Entry 9LNX (X-ray diffraction, 2.59 A resolution); this record covers chains A and E of the 6 polymer chains in the assembly.

== Chain A ==
Molecule: Detyrosinated tubulin alpha-1B chain
From: Sus scrofa
UniProt: Q2XVP4 (TBA1B_PIG); residues 1-450 here = UniProt positions 1-450
Chain sequence (450 residues; numbered 1 to 450; the number before each row is that of its first residue):
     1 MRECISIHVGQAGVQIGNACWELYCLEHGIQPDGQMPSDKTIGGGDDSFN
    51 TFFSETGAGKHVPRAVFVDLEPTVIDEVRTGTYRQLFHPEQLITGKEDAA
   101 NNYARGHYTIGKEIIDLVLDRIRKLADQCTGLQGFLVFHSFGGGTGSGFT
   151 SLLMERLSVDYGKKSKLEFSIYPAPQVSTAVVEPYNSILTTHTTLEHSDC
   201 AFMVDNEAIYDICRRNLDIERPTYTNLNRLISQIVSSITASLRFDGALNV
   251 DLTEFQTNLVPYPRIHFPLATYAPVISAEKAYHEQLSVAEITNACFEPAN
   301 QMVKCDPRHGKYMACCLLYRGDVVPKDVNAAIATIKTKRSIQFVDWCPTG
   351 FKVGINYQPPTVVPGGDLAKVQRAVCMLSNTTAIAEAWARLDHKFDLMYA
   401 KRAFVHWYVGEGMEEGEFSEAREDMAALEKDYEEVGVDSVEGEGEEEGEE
Unresolved in the structure: 440-450
Swiss-Prot annotation at these positions:
  - motif: Met-1 to Cys-4 (MREC motif)
  - active site: Glu-254
  - binding site (GTP): Gly-10, Gln-11, Ala-12, Gln-15, Glu-71, Ala-99, Ser-140, Gly-143, Gly-144, Thr-145, Gly-146, Thr-179, Glu-183, Asn-206, Tyr-224, Asn-228, Leu-252
  - binding site (Mg(2+)): Glu-71
  - modified residue: Lys-40 (N6,N6,N6-trimethyllysine), Ser-48 (Phosphoserine), Ser-232 (Phosphoserine), Tyr-282 (3'-nitrotyrosine), Arg-339 (Omega-N-methylarginine), Ser-439 (Phosphoserine), Glu-443 (5-glutamyl polyglutamate), Glu-445 (5-glutamyl polyglutamate)
  - cross-link (Glycyl lysine isopeptide (Lys-Gly)): Lys-326 (interchain with G-Cter in ubiquitin), Lys-370 (interchain with G-Cter in ubiquitin)
Ion coordination: Ca2+: Asp-39, Thr-41, Gly-44, Asp-47, Asn-50, Glu-55
Ligand contacts: GTP (guanosine-5'-triphosphate): Gly-10, Gln-11, Ala-12, Gln-15, Ile-16, Asp-69, Asp-98, Ala-99, Ala-100, Asn-101, Ser-140, Gly-142, Gly-143, Gly-144, Thr-145, Gly-146, Ile-171, Val-177, Ser-178, Thr-179, Glu-183, Asn-206, Tyr-224, Leu-227, Asn-228, Ile-231

== Chain E ==
Molecule: Stathmin-4
From: Mus musculus
UniProt: P63042 (STMN4_MOUSE); residues 5-145 here correspond to UniProt positions 49-189 (UniProt number = residue number + 44)
Chain sequence (143 residues; numbered 3 to 145; the number before each row is that of its first residue):
     3 MADMEVIELNKCTSGQSFEVILKPPSFDGVPEFNASLPRRRDPSLEEIQK
    53 KLEAAEERRKYQEAELLKHLAEKREHEREVIQKAIEENNNFIKMAKEKLA
   103 QKMESNKENREAHLAAMLERLQEKDKHAEEVRKNKELKEEASR
Unresolved in the structure: 3-5, 29-43, 141-145
Sequence notes: initiating methionine (3); expression tag (4)

== Chain A / chain E interface ==
Contacting residue pairs (59; chain A residue first):
  Tyr-108(A) / Arg-61(E)
  Thr-109(A) / Arg-61(E)  hydrogen bond
  Lys-112(A) / Leu-54(E)
  Lys-112(A) / Glu-55(E)
  Lys-112(A) / Glu-58(E)
  Leu-152(A) / Leu-54(E)  hydrophobic
  Arg-156(A) / Leu-47(E)
  Arg-156(A) / Gln-51(E)
  Ser-158(A) / Asp-44(E)
  Val-159(A) / Pro-45(E)
  Glu-196(A) / Asp-44(E)
  Asp-245(A) / Cys-14(E)  hydrogen bond
  Asp-245(A) / Ser-16(E)
  Gly-246(A) / Cys-14(E)
  Ala-247(A) / Asn-12(E)
  Ala-247(A) / Ser-19(E)
  Leu-248(A) / Ser-19(E)
  Pro-325(A) / Gln-18(E)
  Pro-325(A) / Phe-20(E)  hydrophobic
  Val-328(A) / Phe-20(E)  hydrophobic
  Asn-329(A) / Val-8(E)
  Asn-329(A) / Phe-20(E)
  Lys-336(A) / Leu-24(E)
  Asp-345(A) / Pro-27(E)
  Asp-345(A) / Ser-28(E)  hydrogen bond (backbone-backbone)
  Trp-346(A) / Pro-27(E)
  Cys-347(A) / Pro-27(E)
  Pro-348(A) / Ile-23(E)  hydrophobic
  Pro-348(A) / Lys-25(E)
  Pro-348(A) / Pro-26(E)  hydrophobic
  Pro-348(A) / Pro-27(E)
  Thr-349(A) / Ile-23(E)
  Thr-349(A) / Leu-24(E)  hydrogen bond (backbone-backbone)
  Thr-349(A) / Lys-25(E)  hydrogen bond (backbone-backbone)
  Gly-350(A) / Val-22(E)
  Gly-350(A) / Ile-23(E)
  Phe-351(A) / Glu-21(E)
  Phe-351(A) / Val-22(E)  hydrogen bond (backbone-backbone)
  Phe-351(A) / Leu-24(E)  hydrophobic
  Lys-352(A) / Phe-20(E)
  Lys-352(A) / Glu-21(E)  salt bridge
  Val-353(A) / Ser-19(E)
  Val-353(A) / Phe-20(E)  hydrogen bond (backbone-backbone)
  Gly-354(A) / Gln-18(E)
  Ile-355(A) / Gly-17(E)
  Ile-355(A) / Gln-18(E)  hydrogen bond (backbone-backbone)
  Asn-356(A) / Ser-16(E)
  Tyr-357(A) / Cys-14(E)
  Tyr-357(A) / Thr-15(E)
  Tyr-357(A) / Ser-16(E)  hydrogen bond (backbone-backbone)
  Tyr-357(A) / Gly-17(E)
  Tyr-357(A) / Gln-18(E)  hydrogen bond
  Val-409(A) / Gln-64(E)
  Gly-410(A) / Gln-64(E)
  Glu-411(A) / Arg-61(E)  hydrogen bond (backbone-side chain)
  Gly-412(A) / Ala-57(E)
  Gly-412(A) / Arg-60(E)  hydrogen bond (backbone-side chain)
  Gly-412(A) / Arg-61(E)
  Glu-414(A) / Arg-60(E)  salt bridge
Other interface residues (no listed pair), chain A (40 interface residues in all): Glu-155, Asp-160, His-197, Ile-332, Gln-358, Met-413
Other interface residues (no listed pair), chain E (32 interface residues in all): Leu-11, Ser-46, Ile-50, Lys-53

== In short ==
40 residues of chain A and 32 residues of chain E are in contact; the contacts include 12 hydrogen bonds and 2
salt bridges. Among the polar pairs are Lys-352(A)/Glu-21(E), Glu-414(A)/Arg-60(E) and Thr-109(A)/Arg-61(E).
Ligands of chain A: GTP.
Chain A is Detyrosinated tubulin alpha-1B chain (Sus scrofa) and chain E is Stathmin-4 (Mus musculus); the
structure, Crystal structure of T2R-TTL-YQVB9 Complex, was determined by X-ray diffraction.
